PDB entry 6XZP | electron microscopy, 3.30 A resolution | chains EP1 and FP1 of the 8 polymer chains in the assembly

# Chain EP1
Protein: RNA-directed RNA polymerase catalytic subunit
Organism: Influenza C virus (strain C/Johannesburg/1/1966)
Notes: EC 2.7.7.48
UniProtKB: Q9IMP4 (RDRP_INCJH); residues 1-754 here = UniProt positions 1-754
Chain sequence (754 residues; numbered 1 to 754; the number before each row is that of its first residue):
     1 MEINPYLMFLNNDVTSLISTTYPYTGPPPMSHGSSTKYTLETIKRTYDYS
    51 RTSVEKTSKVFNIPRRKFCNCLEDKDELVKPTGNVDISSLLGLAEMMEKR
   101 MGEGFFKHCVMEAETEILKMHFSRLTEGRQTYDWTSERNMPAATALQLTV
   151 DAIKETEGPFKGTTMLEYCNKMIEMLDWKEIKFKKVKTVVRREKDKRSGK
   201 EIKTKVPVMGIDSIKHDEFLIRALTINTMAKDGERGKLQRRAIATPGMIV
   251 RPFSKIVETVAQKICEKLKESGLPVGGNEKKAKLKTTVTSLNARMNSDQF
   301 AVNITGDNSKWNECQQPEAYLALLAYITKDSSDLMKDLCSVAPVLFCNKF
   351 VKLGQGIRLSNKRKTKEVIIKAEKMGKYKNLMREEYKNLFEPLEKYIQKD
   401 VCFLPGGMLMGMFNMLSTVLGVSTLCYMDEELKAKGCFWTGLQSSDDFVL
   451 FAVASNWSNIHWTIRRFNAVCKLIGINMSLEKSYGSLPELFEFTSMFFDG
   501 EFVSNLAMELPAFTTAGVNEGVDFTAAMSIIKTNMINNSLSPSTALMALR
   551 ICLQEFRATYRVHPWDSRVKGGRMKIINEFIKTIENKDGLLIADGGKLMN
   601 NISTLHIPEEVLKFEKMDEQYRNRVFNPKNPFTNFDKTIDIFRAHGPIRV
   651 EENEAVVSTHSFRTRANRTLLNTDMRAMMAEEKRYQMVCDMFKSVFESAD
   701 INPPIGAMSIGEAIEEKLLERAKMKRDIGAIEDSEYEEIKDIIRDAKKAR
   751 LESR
Not modelled in the structure: 187-210, 633-654, 664-754
UniProt features mapped onto this chain:
  - region: R251 to E258 (Promoter-binding site)
  - motif (Nuclear localization signal): V189 to R197, K205 to E218

# Chain FP1
Protein: Polymerase basic protein 2
Organism: Influenza C virus (strain C/Johannesburg/1/1966)
UniProtKB: Q9IMP3 (PB2_INCJH); residue numbers follow UniProt; this construct covers 1-774
Chain sequence (920 residues; numbered 1 to 920; the number before each row is that of its first residue):
     1 MSLLLTIAKEYKRLCQDAKAAQMMTVGTVSNYTTFKKWTTSRKEKNPSLR
    51 MRWAMSSKFPIIANKRMLEEAQIPKEHNNVALWEDTEDVSKRDHVLASAS
   101 CINYWNFCGPCVNNSEVIKEVYKSRFGRLERRKEIMWKELRFTLVDRQRR
   151 RVDTQPVEQRLRTGEIKDLQMWTLFEDEAPLASKFILDNYGLVKEMRSKF
   201 ANKPLNKEVVAHMLEKQFNPESRFLPVFGAIRPERMELIHALGGETWIQE
   251 ANTAGISNVDQRKNDIRAVCRKVCLAANASIMNAKSKLVEYIKSTSMRIG
   301 ETERKLEELILETDDVSPEVTLCKSALGGQLGKTLSFGPMLLKKISGSGV
   351 KVKDTVYIQGVRAVQFEYWSEQEEFYGEYKSATALFSRKERSLEWITIGG
   401 GINEDRKRLLAMCMIFCRDGDYFKDAPATITMADLSTKLGREIPYQYVMM
   451 NWIQKSEDNLEALLYSRGIVETNPGKMGSSMGIDGSKRAIKSLRAVTIQS
   501 GKIDMPESKEKIHLELSDNLEAFDSSGRIVATILDLPSDKKVTFQDVSFQ
   551 HPDLAVLRDEKTAITKGYEALIKRLGTGDNDIPSLIAKKDYLSLYNLPEV
   601 KLMAPLIRPNRKGVYSRVARKLVSTQVTTGHYSLHELIKVLPFTYFAPKQ
   651 GMFEGRLFFSNDSFVEPGVNNNVFSWSKADSSKIYCHGIAIRVPLVVGDE
   701 HMDTSLALLEGFSVCENDPRAPMVTRQDLIDVGFGQKVRLFVGQGSVRTF
   751 KRTASQRAASSDVNKNVKKIKMSNENLYFQGELKTAALAQHDEAVDNKFN
   801 KEQQNAFYEILHLPNLNEEQRNAFIQSLKDDPSQSANLLAEAKKLNDAQA
   851 PKVDNKFNKEQQNAFYEILHLPNLNEEQRNAFIQSLKADPSQSANLLAEA
   901 KKLNGAQAPKVDANSAGKST
Not modelled in the structure: 1-57, 84-94, 147-232, 754-920
Differences from the reference sequence: expression tag (775-920)

# Chain EP1 / chain FP1 interface
Contacting residue pairs (82; chain EP1 residue first):
  M295(EP1) with R488(FP1)
  N296(EP1) with R488(FP1), hydrogen bond (backbone-side chain)
  S297(EP1) with G475(FP1), hydrogen bond (side chain-backbone); K476(FP1); M477(FP1), hydrogen bond (backbone-backbone); G478(FP1), hydrogen bond (backbone-backbone)
  D298(EP1) with G475(FP1)
  Q299(EP1) with R488(FP1), hydrogen bond (backbone-side chain)
  E489(EP1) with S486(FP1); R488(FP1)
  E501(EP1) with I402(FP1)
  K532(EP1) with H240(FP1)
  M535(EP1) with H240(FP1)
  I536(EP1) with H240(FP1)
  P542(EP1) with W247(FP1)
  R573(EP1) with A99(FP1); N103(FP1), hydrogen bond
  I576(EP1) with S100(FP1); N103(FP1); Y104(FP1)
  I577(EP1) with F107(FP1), hydrophobic
  E579(EP1) with H77(FP1), salt bridge
  F580(EP1) with H77(FP1); Y104(FP1), hydrophobic; F107(FP1); C108(FP1), hydrophobic
  A593(EP1) with N103(FP1)
  D594(EP1) with N103(FP1), hydrogen bond
  I602(EP1) with H240(FP1); A241(FP1), hydrophobic
  S603(EP1) with R132(FP1), hydrogen bond (backbone-side chain); W137(FP1)
  T604(EP1) with R132(FP1), hydrogen bond
  L605(EP1) with H240(FP1)
  H606(EP1) with L238(FP1)
  I607(EP1) with L129(FP1)
  V611(EP1) with F126(FP1), hydrophobic; L129(FP1)
  F614(EP1) with S115(FP1); K119(FP1); F126(FP1), hydrophobic
  Y621(EP1) with N106(FP1)
  N623(EP1) with V112(FP1), hydrogen bond (side chain-backbone); N113(FP1), hydrogen bond
  R624(EP1) with W105(FP1); N106(FP1); F107(FP1), hydrogen bond (side chain-backbone); C108(FP1); G109(FP1), hydrogen bond (side chain-backbone); P110(FP1); C111(FP1), hydrogen bond
  V625(EP1) with N106(FP1)
  F626(EP1) with N114(FP1), hydrogen bond (backbone-side chain); I118(FP1), hydrophobic
  N627(EP1) with W105(FP1); P110(FP1); V112(FP1)
  P628(EP1) with N114(FP1)
  K629(EP1) with M67(FP1); E70(FP1); W105(FP1)
  N630(EP1) with M67(FP1); W105(FP1)
  P631(EP1) with A63(FP1); N64(FP1), hydrogen bond (backbone-side chain); M67(FP1), hydrophobic; W105(FP1)
  F632(EP1) with I62(FP1); C101(FP1), hydrophobic
  A655(EP1) with Y122(FP1), hydrogen bond (backbone-side chain); R125(FP1)
  V656(EP1) with Y122(FP1)
  V657(EP1) with Y122(FP1), hydrogen bond (backbone-side chain)
  T659(EP1) with I102(FP1); N106(FP1)
  H660(EP1) with I102(FP1); N106(FP1)
  S661(EP1) with I102(FP1)
  F662(EP1) with I61(FP1), hydrophobic; I102(FP1), hydrophobic
  R663(EP1) with I62(FP1); N64(FP1)
Other interface residues (no listed pair), chain EP1 (56 interface residues in all): F300, G500, F502, R568, I584, P608, L612, E615, E619, Q620, R622
Other interface residues (no listed pair), chain FP1 (51 interface residues in all): N78, V80, R128, K133, L144, E237, N403, G745

# Overview
56 residues of chain EP1 and 51 residues of chain FP1 are in contact, with 18 hydrogen bonds and 1 salt
bridge. Among the polar pairs are E579(EP1)-H77(FP1), N296(EP1)-R488(FP1) and S297(EP1)-G475(FP1).
Here chain EP1 is RNA-directed RNA polymerase catalytic subunit and chain FP1 is Polymerase basic protein 2,
both from Influenza C virus (strain C/Johannesburg/1/1966). Entry 6XZP (Influenza C virus polymerase in
complex with chicken ANP32A - Subclass 4) was determined by electron microscopy, deposited together with 6XZD,
6XZG, 6XZQ, 6XZR and 6Y0C.
